PDB entry 9N81 | electron microscopy, 2.80 A resolution | chains A and L of the 20 polymer chains in the assembly

== Chain A ==
Name: X-ray repair cross-complementing protein 6
Source organism: Homo sapiens
Notes: EC 3.6.4.-, 4.2.99.-
UniProt: P12956 (XRCC6_HUMAN); residues 1-609 here = UniProt positions 1-609
Chain sequence (612 residues; numbered -2 to 609; the number before each row is that of its first residue; numbers below 1 keep their minus sign (Gly-2 is residue -2)):
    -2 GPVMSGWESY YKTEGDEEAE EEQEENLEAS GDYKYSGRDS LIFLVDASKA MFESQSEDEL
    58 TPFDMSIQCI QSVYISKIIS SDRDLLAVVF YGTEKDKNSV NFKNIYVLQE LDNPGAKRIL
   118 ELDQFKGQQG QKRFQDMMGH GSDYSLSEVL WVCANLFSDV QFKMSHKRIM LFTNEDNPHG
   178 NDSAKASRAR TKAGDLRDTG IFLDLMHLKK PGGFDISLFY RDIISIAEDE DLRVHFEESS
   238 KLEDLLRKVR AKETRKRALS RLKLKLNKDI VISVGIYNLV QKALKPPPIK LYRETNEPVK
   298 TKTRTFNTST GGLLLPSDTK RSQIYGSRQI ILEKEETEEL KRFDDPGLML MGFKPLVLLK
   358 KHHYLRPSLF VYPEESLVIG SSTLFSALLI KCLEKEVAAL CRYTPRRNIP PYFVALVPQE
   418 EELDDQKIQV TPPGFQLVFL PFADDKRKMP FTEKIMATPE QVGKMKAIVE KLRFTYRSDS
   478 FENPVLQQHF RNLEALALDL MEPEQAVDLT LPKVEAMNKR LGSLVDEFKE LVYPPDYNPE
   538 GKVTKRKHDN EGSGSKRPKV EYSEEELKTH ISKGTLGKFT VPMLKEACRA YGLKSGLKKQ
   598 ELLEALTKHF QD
Not modelled in the structure: -2 to 0, 11-32, 539-609
Construct notes: expression tag (-2 to 0)
UniProt features mapped onto this chain:
  - region: Val578 to Glu583 (Interaction with BAX)
  - active site: Lys31 (Schiff-base intermediate with DNA)
  - modified residue: Ser2 (N-acetylserine), Ser6 (Phosphoserine), Ser27 (Phosphoserine), Lys31 (N6-acetyllysine), Ser51 (Phosphoserine), Ser306 (Phosphoserine), Lys317 (N6-acetyllysine), Lys331 (N6-acetyllysine), Lys338 (N6-acetyllysine), Thr455 (Phosphothreonine), Lys461 (N6-acetyllysine), Ser477 (Phosphoserine), Ser520 (Phosphoserine), Lys539 (N6-acetyllysine), Lys542 (N6-acetyllysine), Lys544 (N6-acetyllysine), Ser550 (Phosphoserine), Lys553 (N6-acetyllysine), Lys556 (N6-acetyllysine), Ser560 (Phosphoserine) and 1 more in UniProt
  - cross-link (Glycyl lysine isopeptide (Lys-Gly)): Lys287 (interchain with G-Cter in SUMO2), Lys317 (interchain with G-Cter in SUMO2), Lys556 (interchain with G-Cter in SUMO2)
  - mutagenesis: Lys31 (K31A: Diminishes the ability to form a Schiff base. Abolishes adduct formation; when associated with A-160 and A-164), Lys160 (K160A: Abolishes adduct formation; when associated with A-31 and A-160), Lys164 (K164A: Abolishes adduct formation; when associated with A-31 and A-164), Lys539 (K539Q: Complete loss of suppression of BAX-induced apoptosis; K539R: No effect on suppression of BAX-induced apoptosis), Lys542 (K542Q: Complete loss of suppression of BAX-induced apoptosis; K542R: No effect on suppression of BAX-induced apoptosis), Lys544 (K544R: No effect on suppression of BAX-induced apoptosis), Lys553 (K553Q: Partial loss of suppression of BAX-induced apoptosis; K553R: No effect on suppression of BAX-induced apoptosis), Lys556 (K556R: No effect on suppression of BAX-induced apoptosis), Lys570 (K570R: Loss of methylation; loss of anti-apoptotic activity; no effect on XRCC5 stabilization)

== Chain L ==
Molecule: 50-nt DNA strand
Sequence (50 nucleotides; numbered 2 to 51; the number before each row is that of its first residue):
     2 GACTTGTACT GGAACTCACG TGAACGAATG TTTTTAGTTT ATTGGGCGCG
Not modelled in the structure: 39-51

== Chain A / chain L interface ==
Contacting residue pairs (10; chain A residue first):
  Lys249(A) - DC18(L)  salt bridge to the phosphate
  Arg254(A) - DT17(L)  hydrogen bond to the base
  Arg254(A) - DC18(L)  hydrogen bond to the base
  Leu256(A) - DA19(L)  sugar contact
  Asn275(A) - DA19(L)  hydrogen bond to the phosphate
  Gln278(A) - DA19(L)  phosphate contact
  Gln278(A) - DC20(L)  hydrogen bond to the phosphate
  Arg363(A) - DG21(L)  salt bridge to the phosphate
  Arg403(A) - DC20(L)  phosphate contact
  Arg403(A) - DG21(L)  sugar contact
Interface residues without a listed pair, chain A (9 interface residues in all): Thr251, Ile406

== In short ==
9 residues of chain A face 5 of chain L across their interface, with 4 hydrogen bonds and 2 salt bridges.
Polar pairs include Arg254(A)-DT17(L), Arg254(A)-DC18(L) and Asn275(A)-DA19(L). Curated annotation (UniProt)
lists active-site residue Lys31(A) and 9 mutagenesis sites on chain A.
Here chain A is X-ray repair cross-complementing protein 6 (Homo sapiens) and chain L is a 50-nt DNA strand.
Entry 9N81 (A gap-filling complex with Pol mu engaged in the NHEJ Pathway) was determined by electron
microscopy (same publication as 9CQ3, 9CQ6, 9CQC, 9N82 and 9N83).
